PDB entry 8WU8 | X-ray diffraction, 2.81 A resolution | chains A and C of the 4 polymer chains in the assembly

== Chain A ==
Protein: Cell cycle checkpoint control protein RAD9A
Organism: Homo sapiens
Notes: EC 3.1.11.2
Reference sequence: Q99638 (RAD9A_HUMAN); numbering as in UniProt (aligned over 1-270)
Sequence (270 residues; numbered 1 to 270; the number before each row is that of its first residue):
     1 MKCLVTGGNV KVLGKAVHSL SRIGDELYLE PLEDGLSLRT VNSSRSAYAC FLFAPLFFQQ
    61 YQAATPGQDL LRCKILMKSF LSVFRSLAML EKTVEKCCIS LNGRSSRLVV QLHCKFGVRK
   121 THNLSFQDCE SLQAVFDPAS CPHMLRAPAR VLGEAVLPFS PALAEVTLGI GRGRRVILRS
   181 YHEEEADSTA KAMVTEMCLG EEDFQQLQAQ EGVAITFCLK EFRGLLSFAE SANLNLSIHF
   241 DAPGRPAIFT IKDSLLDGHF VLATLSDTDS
Unresolved in the structure: 67-69, 102-104, 185-189, 268-270
UniProt features mapped onto this chain:
  - modified residue: Tyr28 (Phosphotyrosine)
  - mutagenesis: Tyr28 (Y28F: Abolishes phosphorylation by ABL1)
Reported in the primary citation:
  - mutagenesis - V135A: decreased binding to GST-fused RAD9 C-tail
  - mutagenesis - L132A/V135A/F136A: abolished binding to GST-fused RAD9 C-tail
  - mutagenesis - L132A/V135A/F136A: abolished binding to p21CT

== Chain C ==
Protein: Cell cycle checkpoint protein RAD1
Organism: Homo sapiens
Notes: EC 3.1.11.2
Reference sequence: O60671 (RAD1_HUMAN); residues 1-282 here = UniProt positions 1-282
Sequence (282 residues; numbered 1 to 282; the number before each row is that of its first residue):
     1 MPLLTQQIQD EDDQYSLVAS LDNVRNLSTI LKAIHFREHA TCFATKNGIK VTVENAKCVQ
    61 ANAAIQAGIF QEFKVQEESV TFRINLTVLL DCLSIFGSSP MPGTLTALRM CYQGYGYPLM
   121 LFLEEGGVVT VCKINTQEPE ETLDFDFCST NVINKIILQS EGLREAFSEL DMTSEVLQIT
   181 MSPDKPYFRL STFGNAGSSH LDYPKDSDLM EAFHCNQTQV NRYKISLLKP STKALVLSCK
   241 VSIRTDNRGF LSLQYAIRNE DGQICAVEYY CCPDEEVPES ES
Unresolved in the structure: 1-12, 101-102, 276-282
Construct notes: engineered mutation Ala64 (Phe in O60671), Ala256 (Met in O60671), Ala266 (Phe in O60671)
UniProt features mapped onto this chain:
  - mutagenesis: Lys155 (K155A: Reduced binding to RHNO1; when associated with A-244 and A-254), Ser226 to Lys233 (Abolishes association of the 9-1-1 complex with RAD17), Arg244 (R244A: Reduced binding to RHNO1; when associated with A-155 and A-254), Gln254 (Q254A: Reduced binding to RHNO1; when associated with A-155 and A-244)

== How chain A and chain C interact ==
Contacting residue pairs - 26 pairs, chain A then chain C:
  Ser86(A) - Glu169(C)
  Met89(A) - Glu165(C)
  Met89(A) - Glu169(C)
  Phe116(A) - Pro204(C)
  Phe116(A) - Ser207(C)  hydrogen bond (backbone-side chain)
  Phe116(A) - Leu209(C)  hydrophobic
  Gly117(A) - Pro204(C)
  Val118(A) - Leu201(C)  hydrophobic
  Val118(A) - Asp202(C)
  Val118(A) - Tyr203(C)  hydrophobic
  Val118(A) - Leu209(C)  hydrophobic
  Arg119(A) - Leu201(C)
  Arg119(A) - Asp202(C)  hydrogen bond (backbone-backbone)
  Lys120(A) - Ser199(C)  hydrogen bond
  Lys120(A) - His200(C)
  Lys120(A) - Leu201(C)
  Thr121(A) - Ser198(C)
  Thr121(A) - Ser199(C)
  Thr121(A) - His200(C)  hydrogen bond (backbone-backbone)
  His122(A) - Ser198(C)
  His122(A) - Ser199(C)
  Asn123(A) - Ala196(C)
  Asn123(A) - Gly197(C)
  Asn123(A) - Ser198(C)  hydrogen bond (backbone-backbone)
  Leu124(A) - Ala196(C)
  Ser125(A) - Ala196(C)  hydrogen bond (backbone-backbone)
Other interface residues (no listed pair), chain C (14 interface residues in all): Asp208

== Overview ==
The interface between chain A and chain C involves 12 residues on one side and 14 on the other, with 6
hydrogen bonds. Among the polar pairs are Phe116(A)-Ser207(C), Lys120(A)-Ser199(C) and Arg119(A)-Asp202(C).
The paper reports that V135A of chain A reduces binding to GST-fused RAD9 C-tail; L132A/V135A/F136A of chain A
abolish binding to GST-fused RAD9 C-tail.
Here chain A is Cell cycle checkpoint control protein RAD9A and chain C is Cell cycle checkpoint protein RAD1,
both from Homo sapiens. Entry 8WU8 (Crystal structure of the human
RAD9-RAD1(F64A/M256A/F266A)-HUS1-RHINO(88-99) complex) was determined by X-ray diffraction.
